PDB entry 9JQE | electron microscopy, 1.83 A resolution | chains A and D of the 24 polymer chains in the assembly

# Chain A (and D)
Name: Ferritin heavy chain
Source organism: Homo sapiens
Notes: EC 1.16.3.1; chain D of this document is another copy of the same molecule, construct and numbering; everything in this record applies to it too
Reference sequence: P02794 (FRIH_HUMAN); residues 0-182 here correspond to UniProt positions 1-183 (UniProt number = residue number + 1)
Chain sequence (183 residues; numbered 0 to 182; the number before each row is that of its first residue; numbering starts at 0):
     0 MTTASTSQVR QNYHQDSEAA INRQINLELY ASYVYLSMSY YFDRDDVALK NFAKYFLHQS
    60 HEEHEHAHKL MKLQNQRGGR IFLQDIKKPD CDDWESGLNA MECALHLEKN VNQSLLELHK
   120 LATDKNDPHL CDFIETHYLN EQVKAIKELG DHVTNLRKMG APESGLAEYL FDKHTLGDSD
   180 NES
Unresolved in the structure: 0-4, 177-182
Differences from the reference sequence: engineered mutation H63 (Arg64 in P02794), H67 (Glu68 in P02794)
Modified positions: H63 (N1-methylated histidine; MHS); H67 (N1-methylated histidine; MHS)
Swiss-Prot annotation at these positions:
  - binding site (Fe cation): E27, E62, H65, E107, Q141
  - site: R22 (Essential for association with cargo receptor NCOA4)
  - modified residue: M0 (N-acetylmethionine), T1 (N-acetylthreonine), S178 (Phosphoserine), S182 (Phosphoserine)
Bound ions: Cu ion site 1: E27, E62, H65; Cu ion site 2: E62, E107
From the paper describing this entry:
  - Cu ion coordination: E27, E62, H65, E107

# How chain A and chain D interact
Residue-residue contacts (23):
  D42(A) with K146(D), hydrogen bond (backbone-side chain)
  D44(A) with K146(D); G149(D); D150(D); T153(D), hydrogen bond (backbone-side chain)
  D45(A) with T153(D); K157(D), hydrogen bond (backbone-side chain)
  V46(A) with K157(D)
  A47(A) with D150(D); N154(D), hydrogen bond (backbone-side chain)
  G164(A) with K157(D)
  L165(A) with K157(D); M158(D), hydrophobic
  Y168(A) with N154(D); M158(D), hydrophobic; L169(D); F170(D); H173(D); T174(D), hydrogen bond
  L169(A) with H173(D)
  K172(A) with H173(D); T174(D)
  H173(A) with H173(D)
Also at the interface, not in a pair above, chain A (13 interface residues in all): R43, L48

# Overview
13 residues of chain A face 11 of chain D across their interface; the contacts include 5 hydrogen bonds. Among
the polar pairs are D42(A)-K146(D), D44(A)-T153(D) and D45(A)-K157(D). UniProt lists 5 Fe cation-binding
residues on chain A. The paper reports Cu ion coordination by E27(A), E62(A) and H65(A) among others.
Both chains are Ferritin heavy chain (Homo sapiens). Entry 9JQE (Cryo-EM structure of ferritin variant
R63MeH/R67MeH with Cu(II)) was determined by electron microscopy (same publication as 9JIU, 9JQB, 9JQC and
9JQD).
